Entry 7MUD (electron microscopy, 2.80 A resolution); this record covers chains Gd and HC of the 130 polymer chains in the assembly.

# Chain Gd
Molecule: DotD
Source organism: Legionella pneumophila
UniProtKB: O52183 (O52183_LEGPN); residues 1-163 here = UniProt positions 1-163
Amino-acid sequence (163 residues; numbered 1 to 163; the number before each row is that of its first residue):
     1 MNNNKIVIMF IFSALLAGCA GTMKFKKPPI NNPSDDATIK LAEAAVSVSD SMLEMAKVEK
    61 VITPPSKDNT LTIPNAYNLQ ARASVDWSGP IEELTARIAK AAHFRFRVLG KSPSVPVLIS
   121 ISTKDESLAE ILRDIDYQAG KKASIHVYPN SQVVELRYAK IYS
Not modelled in the structure: 1-24, 161-163
Reported in the primary citation:
  - post-translational modification sites: C19 (citing earlier work)

# Chain HC
Molecule: DotC
Source organism: Legionella pneumophila
UniProtKB: O52184 (O52184_LEGPN); residue numbers follow UniProt; this construct covers 1-303
Amino-acid sequence (303 residues; each row starts with the number of its first residue):
     1 MRKFILSLSI LLSALLVACS SRNHYGDTGS LAGLQAMADS KYTRAQKKQK MGKIREMALK
    61 ETALSVGAQA GLAWRAKIID EQLNKQARNL DAIYDFNSLV LEHNILPPVL LEGRNTLNLA
   121 DAQSIRISDR TYKVAKQAHF ITTPPTWRQY LWMDYVKPEA PNVTLLPKTK AEKEIWCIYT
   181 ERGWKNGIDQ ANTILEENIA RIKEDFGGMI LYRKLLAMNM VSPPYVSHTD LGVTGDGSEI
   241 HIDDRVLRIT ALPELNVNSA EWRAAVAKDE NALERFKNME KLANQAKIVI TNKSWQPIIA
   301 PVS
Not modelled in the structure: 1-27, 36-59, 162-172, 269-303
Reported in the primary citation:
  - post-translational modification sites: C19 (citing earlier work)

# Interface between chain Gd and chain HC
Residue-residue contacts (25; chain Gd residue first):
  A81(Gd) - K268(HC)
  R82(Gd) - K268(HC)
  A83(Gd) - V266(HC)  hydrophobic
  A83(Gd) - A267(HC)
  S84(Gd) - A267(HC)  hydrogen bond (backbone-backbone)
  D86(Gd) - R114(HC)  salt bridge
  D86(Gd) - R130(HC)  salt bridge
  W87(Gd) - W262(HC)  hydrophobic
  W87(Gd) - R263(HC)
  W87(Gd) - A264(HC)  hydrophobic
  S88(Gd) - D129(HC)  hydrogen bond
  S88(Gd) - R130(HC)
  S88(Gd) - W262(HC)
  P90(Gd) - S259(HC)
  E93(Gd) - W262(HC)
  E93(Gd) - R263(HC)
  E93(Gd) - A264(HC)  hydrogen bond (side chain-backbone)
  R97(Gd) - R263(HC)
  R97(Gd) - A264(HC)
  R97(Gd) - V266(HC)
  I98(Gd) - V266(HC)  hydrophobic
  K100(Gd) - R263(HC)
  A101(Gd) - K268(HC)
  S120(Gd) - D129(HC)
  S122(Gd) - R114(HC)
Other interface residues (no listed pair), chain Gd (19 interface residues in all): V85, G89, L94, P116
Other interface residues (no listed pair), chain HC (11 interface residues in all): A265

# Overview
19 residues of chain Gd and 11 residues of chain HC are in contact, with 3 hydrogen bonds and 2 salt bridges.
Polar pairs include D86(Gd)-R114(HC), D86(Gd)-R130(HC) and S88(Gd)-D129(HC). The paper reports modification
sites C19(Gd) and C19(HC).
Here chain Gd is DotD and chain HC is DotC, both from Legionella pneumophila. Entry 7MUD (Legionella
pneumophila Dot/Icm T4SS OMC) was determined by electron microscopy together with 7MUC, 7MUE, 7MUQ, 7MUS,
7MUV, 7MUW and 7MUY from the same study.
